Entry 9G3X (electron microscopy, 4.50 A resolution (low resolution: residue-level contacts below are approximate; hydrogen-bond / salt-bridge calls are withheld)); this record covers chains H and h of the 10 polymer chains in the assembly.

Chain H:
Protein: Gamma-tubulin complex component 3
From: Sus scrofa
UniProt: F1RN46 (F1RN46_PIG); residues 1-910 here = UniProt positions 1-910
Amino-acid sequence (910 residues; each row starts with the number of its first residue):
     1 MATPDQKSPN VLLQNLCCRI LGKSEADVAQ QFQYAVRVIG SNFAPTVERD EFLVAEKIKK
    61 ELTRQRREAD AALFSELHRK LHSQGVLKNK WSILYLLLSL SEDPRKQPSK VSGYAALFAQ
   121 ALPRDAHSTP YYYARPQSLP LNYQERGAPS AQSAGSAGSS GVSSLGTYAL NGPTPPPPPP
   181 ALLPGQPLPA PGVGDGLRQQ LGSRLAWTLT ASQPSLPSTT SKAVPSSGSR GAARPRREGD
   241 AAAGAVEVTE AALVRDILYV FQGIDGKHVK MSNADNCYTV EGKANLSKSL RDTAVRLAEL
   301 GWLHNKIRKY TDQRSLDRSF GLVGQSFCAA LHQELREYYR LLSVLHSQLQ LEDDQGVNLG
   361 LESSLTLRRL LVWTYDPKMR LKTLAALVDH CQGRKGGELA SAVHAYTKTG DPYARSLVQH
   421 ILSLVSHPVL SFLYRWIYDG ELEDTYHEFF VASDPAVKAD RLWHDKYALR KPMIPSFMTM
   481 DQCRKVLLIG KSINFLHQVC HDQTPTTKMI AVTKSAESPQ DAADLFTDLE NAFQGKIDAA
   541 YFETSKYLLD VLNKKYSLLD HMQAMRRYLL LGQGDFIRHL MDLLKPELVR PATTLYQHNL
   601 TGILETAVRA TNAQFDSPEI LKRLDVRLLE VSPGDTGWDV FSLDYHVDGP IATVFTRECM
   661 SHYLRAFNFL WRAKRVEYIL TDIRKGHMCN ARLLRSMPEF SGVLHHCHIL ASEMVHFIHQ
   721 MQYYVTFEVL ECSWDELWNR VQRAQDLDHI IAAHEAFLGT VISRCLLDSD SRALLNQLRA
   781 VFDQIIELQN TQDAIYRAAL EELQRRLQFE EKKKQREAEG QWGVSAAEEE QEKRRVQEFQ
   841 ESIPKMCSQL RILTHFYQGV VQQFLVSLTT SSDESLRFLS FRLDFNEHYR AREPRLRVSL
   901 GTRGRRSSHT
Not modelled in the structure: 1-6, 106-247, 508-524, 892-910

Chain h:
Protein: Tubulin gamma chain
From: Sus scrofa
UniProt: A0A287BRH5 (A0A287BRH5_PIG); residue numbers follow UniProt; this construct covers 1-451
Amino-acid sequence (451 residues; numbered 1 to 451; the number before each row is that of its first residue):
     1 MPREIITLQL GQCGNQIGFE FWKQLCAEHG ISPEGIVEEF ATEGTDRKDV FFYQADDEHY
    61 IPRAVLLDLE PRVIHSILNS PYAKLYNPEN IYLSEHGGGA GNNWASGFSQ GEKIHEDIFD
   121 IIDREADGSD SLEGFVLCHS IAGGTGSGLG SYLLERLNDR YPKKLVQTYS VFPNQDEMSD
   181 VVVQPYNSLL TLKRLTQNAD CVVVLDNTAL NRIATDRLHI QNPSFSQINQ LVSTIMSAST
   241 TTLRYPGYMN NDLIGLIASL IPTPRLHFLM TGYTPLTTDQ SVASVRKTTV LDVMRRLLQP
   301 KNVMVSTGRD RQTNHCYIAI LNIIQGEVDP TQVHKSLQRI RERKLANFIP WGPASIQVAL
   361 SRKSPYLPSA HRVSGLMMAN HTSISSLFES SCQQYDKLRK REAFLEQFRK EDIFKENFDE
   421 LDRSREVVQE LIDEYHAATR PDYISWGTQE Q
Not modelled in the structure: 279-285, 447-451

How chain H and chain h interact:
Residue-residue contacts (10; chain H residue first):
  Gly572(H) with Pro246(h); Gly247(h); Tyr248(h)
  Gln573(H) with Pro246(h)
  His579(H) with Met1(h)
  Glu731(H) with Pro330(h)
  Arg882(H) with Ser355(h)
  Phe885(H) with Pro353(h); Ala354(h)
  Asn886(H) with Pro353(h)
Also at the interface, not in a pair above, chain H (13 interface residues in all): Leu571, Gly574, Arg684, Ala691, Leu883, His888
Also at the interface, not in a pair above, chain h (13 interface residues in all): Asn250, Ala258, Pro264, Phe348, Pro350

In short:
The chain H/chain h interface involves 13 residues from each chain.
Here chain H is Gamma-tubulin complex component 3 and chain h is Tubulin gamma chain, both from Sus scrofa.
Entry 9G3X (Structure of the Partially-assembled gamma-Tubulin Ring Complex from Pig Brain) was determined by
electron microscopy (same publication as 9G3Y, 9G3Z and 9G40).
